PDB entry 6F41 | electron microscopy, 4.30 A resolution (low resolution: residue-level contacts below are approximate; hydrogen-bond / salt-bridge calls are withheld) | chains W and X of the 23 polymer chains in the assembly

[Chain W]
Name: Transcription factor TFIIIB component B''
From: Saccharomyces cerevisiae (strain ATCC 204508 / S288c)
Reference sequence: P46678 (TFC5_YEAST); residues 1-594 here = UniProt positions 1-594
Sequence (594 residues; numbered 1 to 594; the number before each row is that of its first residue):
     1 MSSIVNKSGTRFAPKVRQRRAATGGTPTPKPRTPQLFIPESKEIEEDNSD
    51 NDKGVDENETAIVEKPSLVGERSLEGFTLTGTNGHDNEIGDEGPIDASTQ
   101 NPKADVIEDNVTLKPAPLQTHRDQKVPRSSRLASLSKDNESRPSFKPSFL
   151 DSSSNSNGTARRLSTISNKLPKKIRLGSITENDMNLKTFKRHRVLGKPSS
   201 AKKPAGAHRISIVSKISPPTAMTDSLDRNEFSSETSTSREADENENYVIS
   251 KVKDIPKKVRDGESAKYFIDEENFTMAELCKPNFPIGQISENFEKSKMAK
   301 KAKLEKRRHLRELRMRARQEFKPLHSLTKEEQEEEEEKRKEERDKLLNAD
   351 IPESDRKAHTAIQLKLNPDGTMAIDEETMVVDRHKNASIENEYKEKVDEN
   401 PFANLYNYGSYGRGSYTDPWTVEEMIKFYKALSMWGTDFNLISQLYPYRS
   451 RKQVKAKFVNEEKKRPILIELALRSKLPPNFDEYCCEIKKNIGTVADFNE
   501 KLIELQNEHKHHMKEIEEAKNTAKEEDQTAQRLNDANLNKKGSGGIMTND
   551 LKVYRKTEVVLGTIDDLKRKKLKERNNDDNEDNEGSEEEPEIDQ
Not modelled in the structure: 1-279, 320-359, 538-594
Swiss-Prot annotation at these positions:
  - modified residue (Phosphoserine): Ser-49, Ser-178

[Chain X]
Molecule: Non-Template DNA
Sequence (81 nucleotides; numbered 1 to 81; the number before each row is that of its first residue):
     1 CGTCCACTATTTTCGGCTACTATAAATAAATGTTTTTTTCGCAGTCTATG
    51 CGGTTAACAGTAACCCTTCGTGGACATTTGG
Not modelled in the structure: 1-4, 45-59, 80-81

[Chain W / chain X interface]
Pairs across the interface (10; chain W residue first):
  Asn-283(W) with DT13(X)
  Arg-413(W) with DC20(X); DT21(X)
  Gly-414(W) with DC20(X)
  Ser-415(W) with DA19(X)
  Thr-417(W) with DT18(X); DA19(X)
  Lys-452(W) with DC20(X)
  Gln-453(W) with DA19(X)
  Asn-460(W) with DT18(X)
Also at the interface, not in a pair above, chain W (11 interface residues in all): Trp-420, Ala-456, Lys-457

[Overview]
11 residues of chain W face 5 of chain X across their interface.
Chain W is Transcription factor TFIIIB component B'' (Saccharomyces cerevisiae (strain ATCC 204508 / S288c))
and chain X is Non-Template DNA; the structure, RNA Polymerase III initially transcribing complex, was
determined by electron microscopy (same publication as 6F40, 6F42 and 6F44).
